PDB entry 5CPW | X-ray diffraction, 1.75 A resolution | chains C and D of the 5 polymer chains in the assembly

Chain C (and D):
Protein: VP1
Organism: Murine polyomavirus
Notes: chain D of this document is another copy of the same molecule, construct and numbering; everything in this record applies to it too
Reference sequence: Q76TX8 (Q76TX8_9POLY); residues 33-316 here correspond to UniProt positions 34-317 (UniProt number = residue number + 1)
Sequence (284 residues; row label = number of the first residue in the row):
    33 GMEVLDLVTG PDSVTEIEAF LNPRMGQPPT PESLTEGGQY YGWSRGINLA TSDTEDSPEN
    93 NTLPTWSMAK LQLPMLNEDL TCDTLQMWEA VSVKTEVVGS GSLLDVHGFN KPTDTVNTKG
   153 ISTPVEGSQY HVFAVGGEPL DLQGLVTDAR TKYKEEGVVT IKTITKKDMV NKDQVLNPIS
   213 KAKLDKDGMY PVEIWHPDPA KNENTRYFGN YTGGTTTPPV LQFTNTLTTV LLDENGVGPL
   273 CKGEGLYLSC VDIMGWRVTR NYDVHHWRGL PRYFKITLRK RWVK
Unresolved in the structure: 110-115 (chain D: 33)
Reported in the primary citation:
  - binding site for N-acetyl-alpha-neuraminic acid: T67, Q71, Y72, R77, D85, V296
  - binding site for beta-D-galactopyranose: G78, E91
  - binding site for 2-acetamido-2-deoxy-beta-D-galactopyranose: E91
  - mutagenesis - E91Q: increased binding to Neu5Acc

Chain C / chain D interface:
Contacting residue pairs (111):
  E50(C) with A232(D)
  F52(C) with L208(D), hydrophobic; P210(D); P231(D), hydrophobic; A232(D), hydrophobic
  N54(C) with V207(D); L208(D), hydrogen bond (side chain-backbone)
  P55(C) with V207(D), hydrophobic
  P61(C) with N203(D), hydrogen bond (backbone-side chain)
  P63(C) with N203(D)
  E64(C) with N203(D); K204(D), salt bridge
  L66(C) with A181(D), hydrophobic; R182(D); M201(D); N203(D)
  G70(C) with N203(D)
  Q71(C) with R182(D); Q206(D), hydrogen bond (backbone-side chain)
  Y73(C) with N203(D); Q206(D), hydrogen bond (backbone-side chain); V207(D), hydrophobic
  G74(C) with V207(D)
  W75(C) with T179(D); Q206(D)
  E128(C) with P231(D); Y239(D), hydrogen bond
  V130(C) with L177(D); P231(D), hydrophobic
  G131(C) with H228(D)
  S132(C) with Y243(D)
  G133(C) with Y162(D); V224(D); E225(D); H228(D)
  S134(C) with L177(D); V178(D); T179(D), hydrogen bond (backbone-side chain); E225(D); H228(D)
  L135(C) with Y243(D)
  L136(C) with Y162(D), hydrophobic; V224(D), hydrophobic; E225(D); Y243(D), hydrophobic; W299(D)
  D137(C) with T179(D); E225(D)
  V138(C) with I79(D); L81(D); W288(D), hydrophobic; W299(D), hydrophobic
  H139(C) with N80(D); L81(D); A82(D), hydrogen bond (backbone-backbone); D88(D), salt bridge; P90(D); L95(D); T183(D); E225(D), salt bridge
  G140(C) with A82(D)
  F141(C) with A82(D); T83(D); S84(D); D85(D)
  T145(C) with T247(D); H297(D)
  D146(C) with D295(D)
  K151(C) with Y294(D)
  G152(C) with L81(D); Y294(D), hydrogen bond (backbone-backbone); D295(D)
  I153(C) with L81(D), hydrophobic; W288(D), hydrophobic; H297(D)
  S154(C) with L81(D)
  P156(C) with G246(D); T247(D)
  E158(C) with G246(D); T247(D)
  P250(C) with G245(D); T249(D)
  P251(C) with Y243(D); T244(D); G245(D), hydrogen bond (backbone-backbone)
  V252(C) with Y243(D); T244(D)
  L253(C) with N242(D); Y243(D), hydrogen bond (backbone-backbone)
  Q254(C) with G241(D)
  F255(C) with Y162(D); V164(D), hydrophobic; P229(D); F240(D); G241(D), hydrogen bond (backbone-backbone); N242(D)
  T256(C) with Y239(D), hydrogen bond (side chain-backbone); F240(D)
  N257(C) with N234(D), hydrogen bond (side chain-backbone); T237(D), hydrogen bond (side chain-backbone); R238(D); Y239(D), hydrogen bond (side chain-backbone)
  T258(C) with F240(D)
  R300(C) with L177(D); V178(D), hydrogen bond (side chain-backbone); Q206(D), hydrogen bond (side chain-backbone)
  L302(C) with L177(D), hydrophobic
  P303(C) with L177(D), hydrophobic; L208(D), hydrophobic
  Y305(C) with P231(D), hydrogen bond (side chain-backbone); A232(D), hydrophobic
Interface residues without a listed pair, chain C (50 interface residues in all): Y72, T155, R292
Interface residues without a listed pair, chain D (53 interface residues in all): S160, Q175, D230, I285

Overview:
Chain C and chain D form an interface of 50 and 53 residues respectively; the contacts include 18 hydrogen
bonds and 3 salt bridges. Polar pairs include E64(C)-K204(D), H139(C)-D88(D) and H139(C)-E225(D). From the
paper: a binding site for N-acetyl-alpha-neuraminic acid at T67(C), Q71(C) and Y72(C) among others; E91Q of
chain C increases binding to Neu5Acc.
Both chains are VP1 (Murine polyomavirus). Entry 5CPW (Crystal structure of murine polyomavirus PTA strain VP1
in complex with the GT1a glycan) was determined by X-ray diffraction together with 5CPU, 5CPX, 5CPY, 5CPZ and
5CQ0 from the same study.
